PDB entry 8TN6 | X-ray diffraction, 1.36 A resolution | chains B and C of the 3 polymer chains in the assembly

# Chain B (and C)
Molecule: De novo designed protein
Source organism: synthetic construct
Notes: chain C of this document is another copy of the same molecule, construct and numbering; everything in this record applies to it too
Sequence (147 residues; row label = number of the first residue in the row):
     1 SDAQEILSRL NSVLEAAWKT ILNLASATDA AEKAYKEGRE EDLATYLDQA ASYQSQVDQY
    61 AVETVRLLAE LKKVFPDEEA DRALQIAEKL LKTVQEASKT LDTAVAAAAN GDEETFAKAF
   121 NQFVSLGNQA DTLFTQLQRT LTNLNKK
Ligand contacts: Rucaparib (RPB): Ile21, Leu24, Ala25, Thr28, Asp29, Gln54, Val57, Leu90, Val94, Ala97, Phe123, Val124, Gly127, Asn128, Ala130, Asp131, Phe134
What the authors report for this chain:
  - binding site for Rucaparib: Asp29, Gln54, Asp131

# Chain B / chain C interface
Contacting residue pairs (16):
  Lys19(B) with Thr45(C)
  Leu22(B) with Asp42(C); Thr45(C); Tyr46(C), hydrogen bond (backbone-side chain)
  Asn23(B) with Gln49(C)
  Ser26(B) with Ala30(C); Tyr46(C)
  Ala30(B) with Ser26(C)
  Lys33(B) with Asp29(C), salt bridge
  Asp42(B) with Trp18(C), hydrogen bond; Leu22(C)
  Thr45(B) with Leu22(C)
  Tyr46(B) with Leu22(C), hydrogen bond (side chain-backbone); Ser26(C)
  Gln49(B) with Asn23(C), hydrogen bond
  Tyr53(B) with Tyr53(C), hydrogen bond
Also at the interface, not in a pair above, chain B (14 interface residues in all): Trp18, Ala25, Asp29
Also at the interface, not in a pair above, chain C (14 interface residues in all): Lys19, Ala25, Lys33

# In short
The chain B/chain C interface involves 14 residues from each chain, with 5 hydrogen bonds and 1 salt bridge.
Among the polar pairs are Lys33(B)-Asp29(C), Leu22(B)-Tyr46(C) and Asp42(B)-Trp18(C). Bound to chain B:
Rucaparib. The paper reports a binding site for Rucaparib at Asp29(B), Gln54(B) and Asp131(B).
Chain B and chain C are both De novo designed protein (synthetic construct); the structure, De novo designed
protein binds poly ADP ribose polymerase inhibitors (PARPi) - holo rucaparib, was determined by X-ray
diffraction together with 8TN1, 8TNB, 8TNC and 8TND from the same study.
